9GUR - chains 2 and 4 of the 9 polymer chains in the assembly; structure by electron microscopy, 4.20 A resolution (low resolution: residue-level contacts below are approximate; hydrogen-bond / salt-bridge calls are withheld).

== Chain 2 ==
Molecule: DNA-directed RNA polymerase subunit alpha
Source organism: Escherichia coli K-12
Notes: EC 2.7.7.6
UniProt: P0A7Z4 (RPOA_ECOLI); numbering as in UniProt (aligned over 4-233)
Amino-acid sequence (230 residues; row label = number of the first residue in the row):
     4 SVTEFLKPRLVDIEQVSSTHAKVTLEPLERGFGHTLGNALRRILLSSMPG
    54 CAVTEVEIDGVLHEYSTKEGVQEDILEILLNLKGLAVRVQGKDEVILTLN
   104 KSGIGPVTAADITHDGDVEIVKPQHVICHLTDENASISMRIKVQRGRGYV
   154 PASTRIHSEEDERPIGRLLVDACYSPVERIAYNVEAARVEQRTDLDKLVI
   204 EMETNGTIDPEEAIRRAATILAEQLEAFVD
Not modelled in the structure: 158-168
UniProt features mapped onto this chain:
  - region: Glu162 to Glu165 (Required for interaction with Crp at class II promoters)
  - mutagenesis: Arg45 (R45C: In rpoA112; temperature-sensitive, blocks RNA polymerase assembly), Glu162 to Glu165 (5-fold decrease in CRP-class II promoter-dependent transcription), Glu165 (E165K: 5-fold decrease in CRP-class II promoter-dependent transcription), Arg191 (R191C: In rpoA101; temperature-sensitive)

== Chain 4 ==
Molecule: DNA-directed RNA polymerase subunit beta'
Source organism: Escherichia coli K-12
Notes: EC 2.7.7.6
UniProt: P0A8T7 (RPOC_ECOLI); residue numbers follow UniProt; this construct covers 15-1373
Amino-acid sequence (1359 residues; row label = number of the first residue in the row):
    15 EEFDAIKIALASPDMIRSWSFGEVKKPETINYRTFKPERDGLFCARIFGP
    65 VKDYECLCGKYKRLKHRGVICEKCGVEVTQTKVRRERMGHIELASPTAHI
   115 WFLKSLPSRIGLLLDMPLRDIERVLYFESYVVIEGGMTNLERQQILTEEQ
   165 YLDALEEFGDEFDAKMGAEAIQALLKSMDLEQECEQLREELNETNSETKR
   215 KKLTKRIKLLEAFVQSGNKPEWMILTVLPVLPPDLRPLVPLDGGRFATSD
   265 LNDLYRRVINRNNRLKRLLDLAAPDIIVRNEKRMLQEAVDALLDNGRRGR
   315 AITGSNKRPLKSLADMIKGKQGRFRQNLLGKRVDYSGRSVITVGPYLRLH
   365 QCGLPKKMALELFKPFIYGKLELRGLATTIKAAKKMVEREEAVVWDILDE
   415 VIREHPVLLNRAPTLHRLGIQAFEPVLIEGKAIQLHPLVCAAYNADFDGD
   465 QMAVHVPLTLEAQLEARALMMSTNNILSPANGEPIIVPSQDVVLGLYYMT
   515 RDCVNAKGEGMVLTGPKEAERLYRSGLASLHARVKVRITEYEKDANGELV
   565 AKTSLKDTTVGRAILWMIVPKGLPYSIVNQALGKKAISKMLNTCYRILGL
   615 KPTVIFADQIMYTGFAYAARSGASVGIDDMVIPEKKHEIISEAEAEVAEI
   665 QEQFQSGLVTAGERYNKVIDIWAAANDRVSKAMMDNLQTETVINRDGQEE
   715 KQVSFNSIYMMADSGARGSAAQIRQLAGMRGLMAKPDGSIIETPITANFR
   765 EGLNVLQYFISTHGARKGLADTALKTANSGYLTRRLVDVAQDLVVTEDDC
   815 GTHEGIMMTPVIEGGDVKEPLRDRVLGRVTAEDVLKPGTADILVPRNTLL
   865 HEQWCDLLEENSVDAVKVRSVVSCDTDFGVCAHCYGRDLARGHIINKGEA
   915 IGVIAAQSIGEPGTQLTMRTFHIGGAASRAAAESSIQVKNKGSIKLSNVK
   965 SVVNSSGKLVITSRNTELKLIDEFGRTKESYKVPYGAVLAKGDGEQVAGG
  1015 ETVANWDPHTMPVITEVSGFVRFTDMIDGQTITRQTDELTGLSSLVVLDS
  1065 AERTAGGKDLRPALKIVDAQGNDVLIPGTDMPAQYFLPGKAIVQLEDGVQ
  1115 ISSGDTLARIPQESGGTKDITGGLPRVADLFEARRPKEPAILAEISGIVS
  1165 FGKETKGKRRLVITPVDGSDPYEEMIPKWRQLNVFEGERVERGDVISDGP
  1215 EAPHDILRLRGVHAVTRYIVNEVQDVYRLQGVKINDKHIEVIVRQMLRKA
  1265 TIVNAGSSDFLEGEQVEYSRVKIANRELEANGKVGATYSRDLLGITKASL
  1315 ATESFISAASFQETTRVLTEAAVAGKRDELRGLKENVIVGRLIPAGTGYA
  1365 YHQDRMRRR
Not modelled in the structure: 934-951, 1127-1134
Metal / ion sites: Zn2+ site 1: Cys70, Cys72, Cys85, Cys88; Mg2+: Asp460, Asp462, Asp464 (shared with 1 residue of chain X); Zn2+ site 2: Cys814, Cys888, Cys895, Cys898
UniProt features mapped onto this chain:
  - binding site (Zn(2+)): Cys70, Cys72, Cys85, Cys88, Cys814, Cys888, Cys895, Cys898
  - binding site (Mg(2+)): Asp460, Asp462, Asp464
  - modified residue: Lys983 (N6-acetyllysine)
  - mutagenesis: Gln504 (Q504P: Resistant to antibiotics salinamide A and B), Asn690 (N690D: Resistant to antibiotics salinamide A and B), Met697 (M697V: Resistant to antibiotics salinamide A and B), Ala735 (A735T: Resistant to antibiotics salinamide A and B), Arg738 (R738C/H/P/S: Resistant to antibiotics salinamide A and B), Ala748 (A748E: Resistant to antibiotics salinamide A and B), Pro758 (P758S/T: Resistant to antibiotics salinamide A and B), Phe763 (F763C: Resistant to antibiotics salinamide A and B), Ser775 (S775A: Resistant to antibiotics salinamide A and B), Ala779 (A779T/V: Resistant to antibiotics salinamide A and B), Arg780 (R780C: Resistant to antibiotics salinamide A and B), Gly782 (G782A/C: Resistant to antibiotics salinamide A and B), 1 further mutagenesis entry in UniProt

== How chain 2 and chain 4 interact ==
Pairs across the interface (28; chain 2 residue first):
  Arg44(2) - Arg538(4)
  Leu48(2) - Arg535(4)
  Leu48(2) - Ser539(4)
  Glu80(2) - Arg551(4)
  Leu83(2) - Thr528(4)
  Leu83(2) - Arg551(4)
  Leu83(2) - Leu569(4)
  Asn84(2) - Arg551(4)
  Lys86(2) - Met525(4)
  Lys86(2) - Val526(4)
  Lys86(2) - Glu532(4)
  Tyr152(2) - Arg535(4)
  Tyr152(2) - Leu536(4)
  Tyr152(2) - Leu541(4)
  Pro154(2) - Leu541(4)
  Asp174(2) - Met525(4)
  Ser178(2) - Arg535(4)
  Val180(2) - Arg535(4)
  Glu181(2) - Lys531(4)
  Glu181(2) - Arg535(4)
  Arg182(2) - Met581(4)
  Arg191(2) - Trp409(4)
  Arg191(2) - Asp410(4)
  Arg191(2) - Asp413(4)
  Glu193(2) - Ala406(4)
  Thr196(2) - Lys370(4)
  Thr196(2) - Glu443(4)
  Glu206(2) - Lys531(4)
Other interface residues (no listed pair), chain 2 (20 interface residues in all): Leu79, Cys176, Arg195
Other interface residues (no listed pair), chain 4 (21 interface residues in all): Leu527, Lys549

== Overview ==
The interface between chain 2 and chain 4 involves 20 residues on one side and 21 on the other. UniProt lists
6 mutagenesis sites on chain 2; 8 Zn2+-binding residues, 3 Mg2+-binding residues and 13 mutagenesis sites on
chain 4.
Here chain 2 is DNA-directed RNA polymerase subunit alpha and chain 4 is DNA-directed RNA polymerase subunit
beta', both from Escherichia coli K-12. Entry 9GUR (30S mRNA delivery complex TEC resolved (TEC only)) was
determined by electron microscopy, deposited together with 9GUP, 9GUQ, 9GUS, 9GUT, 9GUU, 9GUV, 9GUW and 9GUX.
